6WNR - chains Y and a of the 22 polymer chains in the assembly; structure by electron microscopy, 3.30 A resolution.

[Chain Y]
Molecule: ATP synthase subunit b
Source organism: Escherichia coli
UniProtKB: A0A073FPT7 (A0A073FPT7_ECOLX); residue numbers follow UniProt; this construct covers 1-156
Amino-acid sequence (156 residues; numbered 1 to 156; the number before each row is that of its first residue):
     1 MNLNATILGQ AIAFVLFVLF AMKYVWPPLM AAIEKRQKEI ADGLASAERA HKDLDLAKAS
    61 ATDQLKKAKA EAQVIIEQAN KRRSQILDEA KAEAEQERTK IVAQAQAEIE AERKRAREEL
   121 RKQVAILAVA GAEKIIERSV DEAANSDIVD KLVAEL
Not modelled in the structure: 154-156
Sequence notes: conflict Ala21 (Cys in A0A073FPT7)

[Chain a]
Molecule: ATP synthase subunit a
Source organism: Escherichia coli
UniProtKB: C3SL77 (C3SL77_ECOLX); numbering as in UniProt (aligned over 1-271)
Amino-acid sequence (271 residues; row label = number of the first residue in the row):
     1 MASENMTPQD YIGHHLNNLQ LDLRTFSLVD PQNPPATFWT INIDSMFFSV VLGLLFLVLF
    61 RSVAKKATSG VPGKFQTAIE LVIGFVNGSV KDMYHGKSKL IAPLALTIFV WVFLMNLMDL
   121 LPIDLLPYIA EHVLGLPALR VVPSADVNVT LSMALGVFIL ILFYSIKMKG IGGFTKELTL
   181 QPFNHWAFIP VNLILEGVSL LSKPVSLGLR LFGNMYAGEL IFILIAGLLP WWSQWILNVP
   241 WAIFHILIIT LQAFIFMVLT IVYLSMASEE H
Not modelled in the structure: 1-3, 270-271

[How chain Y and chain a interact]
Contacting residue pairs - 38 pairs, chain Y then chain a:
  Met1(Y) - Met6(a)
  Met1(Y) - Pro8(a)
  Met1(Y) - Tyr11(a)  hydrophobic
  Ala5(Y) - Trp231(a)
  Thr6(Y) - Gln234(a)
  Leu8(Y) - Trp231(a)  hydrophobic
  Gly9(Y) - Trp231(a)
  Gln10(Y) - Pro122(a)
  Gln10(Y) - Ile123(a)  hydrogen bond (side chain-backbone)
  Gln10(Y) - Asp124(a)  hydrogen bond
  Gln10(Y) - Ala226(a)
  Gln10(Y) - Gln234(a)
  Ile12(Y) - Trp231(a)  hydrophobic
  Ala13(Y) - Trp235(a)  hydrophobic
  Ala13(Y) - Asn238(a)
  Ala13(Y) - Val239(a)
  Phe14(Y) - Pro122(a)
  Leu16(Y) - Trp235(a)  hydrophobic
  Leu16(Y) - Val239(a)  hydrophobic
  Phe17(Y) - Leu120(a)  hydrophobic
  Phe17(Y) - Ala242(a)  hydrophobic
  Phe17(Y) - Ile246(a)  hydrophobic
  Phe20(Y) - Ile243(a)  hydrophobic
  Ile33(Y) - Lys74(a)
  Ile33(Y) - Thr77(a)
  Ile33(Y) - Leu81(a)  hydrophobic
  Glu34(Y) - Lys74(a)  salt bridge
  Arg36(Y) - Glu80(a)  salt bridge
  Arg36(Y) - Leu81(a)
  Gln37(Y) - Pro72(a)  hydrogen bond (side chain-backbone)
  Gln37(Y) - Gly73(a)
  Gln37(Y) - Lys74(a)
  Gln37(Y) - Thr77(a)  hydrogen bond
  Ile40(Y) - Gly70(a)
  Ile40(Y) - Pro72(a)  hydrophobic
  Ile40(Y) - Glu80(a)
  Leu44(Y) - Gly70(a)
  Leu44(Y) - Val71(a)
Also at the interface, not in a pair above, chain Y (21 interface residues in all): Ile7, Ala32, Ala41
Also at the interface, not in a pair above, chain a (28 interface residues in all): Glu4, Thr7, Ala78, Tyr128

[In short]
21 residues of chain Y face 28 of chain a across their interface, with 4 hydrogen bonds and 2 salt bridges.
Among the polar pairs are Glu34(Y)-Lys74(a), Arg36(Y)-Glu80(a) and Gln10(Y)-Ile123(a).
Chain Y is ATP synthase subunit b and chain a is ATP synthase subunit a, both from Escherichia coli; the
structure, E. coli ATP synthase State 3b, was determined by electron microscopy together with 6OQR, 6OQS,
6OQT, 6OQU, 6OQV, 6OQW and 3 further entries from the same study.
